Entry 7BNU (X-ray diffraction, 2.40 A resolution); this record covers chains A2 and B2.

# Chain A2
Protein: Vitamin D3 receptor A
Source organism: Danio rerio
UniProtKB: Q9PTN2 (VDRA_DANRE); residue numbers follow UniProt; this construct covers 156-453
Amino-acid sequence (302 residues; row label = number of the first residue in the row):
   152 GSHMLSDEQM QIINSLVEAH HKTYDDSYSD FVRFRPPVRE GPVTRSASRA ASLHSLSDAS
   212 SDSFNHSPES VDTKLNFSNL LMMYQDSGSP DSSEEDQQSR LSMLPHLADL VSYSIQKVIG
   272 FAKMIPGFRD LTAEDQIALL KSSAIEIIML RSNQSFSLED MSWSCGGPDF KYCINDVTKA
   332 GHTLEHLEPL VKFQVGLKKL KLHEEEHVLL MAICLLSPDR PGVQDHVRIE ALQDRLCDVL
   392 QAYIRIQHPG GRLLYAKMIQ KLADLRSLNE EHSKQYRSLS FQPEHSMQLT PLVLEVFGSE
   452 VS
Unresolved in the structure: 152-154, 191-251, 453
Differences from the reference sequence: expression tag (152-155); engineered mutation His337 (Leu in Q9PTN2)
Small-molecule neighbours: U5W (1,25-Dihydroxy-16-ene-20-cyclopropyl-vitamin D3): Tyr175, Tyr179, Phe182, Leu255, Leu258, Leu261, Val262, Ser265, Ile296, Ile299, Met300, Arg302, Ser303, Ser306, Trp314, Cys316, Tyr323, Val328, His333, His337, Leu338, Leu341, His423, Tyr427, Leu430, Leu440, Phe448
Curated features (UniProtKB/Swiss-Prot):
  - region: Lys274 to Lys292 (Interaction with coactivator LXXLL motif)
  - motif: Pro442 to Ser450 (9aaTAD)
  - binding site (calcitriol): Tyr175, Ser265, Arg302, Ser306, His333, His423
From the paper describing this entry:
  - binding site for U5W: His337
  - binding site for U5W: Ser265, Arg302, Ser306, His333, His423 (from molecular simulation)
  - mutagenesis - L337H: abolished signaling in response to 1,25D (citing earlier work)

# Chain B2
Protein: Nuclear receptor coactivator 1
Notes: EC 2.3.1.48
UniProtKB: Q15788 (NCOA1_HUMAN); numbering as in UniProt (aligned over 686-700)
Amino-acid sequence (15 residues; numbered 686 to 700; the number before each row is that of its first residue):
   686 RHKILHRLLQ EGSPS
Unresolved in the structure: 686, 696-700
Curated features (UniProtKB/Swiss-Prot):
  - motif: Leu690 to Leu694 (LXXLL motif 4)
  - modified residue: Ser698 (Phosphoserine)

# How chain A2 and chain B2 interact
Contacting residue pairs (24; chain A2 residue first):
  Ile270(A2) - Leu690(B2)  hydrophobic
  Ile270(A2) - Leu693(B2)  hydrophobic
  Ile270(A2) - Leu694(B2)  hydrophobic
  Lys274(A2) - Leu693(B2)  hydrogen bond (side chain-backbone)
  Lys274(A2) - Leu694(B2)
  Lys274(A2) - Gln695(B2)
  Arg280(A2) - Leu694(B2)
  Arg280(A2) - Gln695(B2)
  Ala284(A2) - His691(B2)
  Gln287(A2) - Leu694(B2)
  Ile288(A2) - His687(B2)
  Ile288(A2) - Leu694(B2)  hydrophobic
  Leu291(A2) - Leu694(B2)  hydrophobic
  Lys292(A2) - His687(B2)  hydrogen bond
  Lys292(A2) - Leu690(B2)
  Pro442(A2) - Ile689(B2)  hydrophobic
  Leu443(A2) - Ile689(B2)  hydrophobic
  Glu446(A2) - His687(B2)
  Glu446(A2) - Lys688(B2)  hydrogen bond (side chain-backbone)
  Glu446(A2) - Ile689(B2)  hydrogen bond (side chain-backbone)
  Glu446(A2) - Leu690(B2)  hydrogen bond (side chain-backbone)
  Val447(A2) - Leu690(B2)  hydrophobic
  Glu451(A2) - His687(B2)  hydrogen bond (backbone-side chain)
  Val452(A2) - His687(B2)
Other interface residues (no listed pair), chain A2 (16 interface residues in all): Gln267, Phe279

# In short
Chain A2 and chain B2 form an interface of 16 and 8 residues respectively, with 6 hydrogen bonds. Among the
polar pairs are Lys274(A2)-Leu693(B2), Lys292(A2)-His687(B2) and Glu446(A2)-Lys688(B2). The paper reports a
binding site for U5W at His337(A2), Ser265(A2) and Arg302(A2) among others; L337H of chain A2 abolishes
signaling in response to 1,25D.
Here chain A2 is Vitamin D3 receptor A (Danio rerio) and chain B2 is Nuclear receptor coactivator 1. Entry
7BNU (VDR complex with BXL-62) was determined by X-ray diffraction (same publication as 7BNS).
